Entry 6YNY (electron microscopy, 2.70 A resolution); this record covers chains A and I of the 81 polymer chains in the assembly.

== Chain A ==
Molecule: subunit a
From: Tetrahymena thermophila
Reference sequence: Q951C1 (Q951C1_TETTH); numbering as in UniProt (aligned over 1-446)
Amino-acid sequence (446 residues; row label = number of the first residue in the row):
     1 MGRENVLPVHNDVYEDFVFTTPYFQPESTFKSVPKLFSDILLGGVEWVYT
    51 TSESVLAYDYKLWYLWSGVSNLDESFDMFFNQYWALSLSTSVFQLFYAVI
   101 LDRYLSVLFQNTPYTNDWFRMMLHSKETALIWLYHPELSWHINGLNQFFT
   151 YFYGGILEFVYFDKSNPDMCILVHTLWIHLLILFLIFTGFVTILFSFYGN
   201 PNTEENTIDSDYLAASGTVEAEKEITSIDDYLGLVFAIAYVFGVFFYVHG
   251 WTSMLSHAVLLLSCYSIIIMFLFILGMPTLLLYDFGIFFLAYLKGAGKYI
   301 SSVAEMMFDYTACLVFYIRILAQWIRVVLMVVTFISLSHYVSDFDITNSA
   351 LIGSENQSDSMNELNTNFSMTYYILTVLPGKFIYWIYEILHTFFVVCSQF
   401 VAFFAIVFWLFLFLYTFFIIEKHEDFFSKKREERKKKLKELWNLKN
Not modelled in the structure: 1-13
Residues lining bound ligands:
  - 1,2-diacyl-sn-glycero-3-phosphocholine (PC1), molecule 1: L213, S216, G217, E220, K223, I225, Y231, L234, V235, I238, F404, A405, F408, W409
  - 1,2-diacyl-sn-glycero-3-phosphocholine (PC1), molecule 2: Y283, D284, G286
  - Ubiquinone-8 (UQ8): H174, W177, I178, L180, L181, F184

== Chain I ==
Molecule: subunit i/j
From: Tetrahymena thermophila
Reference sequence: I7LZW2 (I7LZW2_TETTS); residue numbers follow UniProt; this construct covers 1-209
Amino-acid sequence (209 residues; row label = number of the first residue in the row):
     1 MNPIQKAWLKILEPVSYVINEKMAKRTGIIGKLGRFFAIGPREYGVHPIN
    51 RMFIFMNRKYMAFQAVALHRYSFVKSLTHNGFHMLRVFRHFAFVLPATVL
   101 AGLGLFVYWGDDNKCYSPDRFPYLKKRAGDMALPLNSLNQRTSAHYIEIN
   151 AIYGAEMMKRYHKVWENIIEERSKATDQEKKTRYAHPSYQYSPLPVVSIP
   201 NVLNPLNLQ
Residues lining bound ligands:
  - 1,2-diacyl-sn-glycero-3-phosphocholine (PC1), molecule 1: L77, T78, H79
  - 1,2-diacyl-sn-glycero-3-phosphocholine (PC1), molecule 2: T78, N80, G81
  - Ubiquinone-8 (UQ8): I4, I49, F53, M56, N57, Y60, M61, Q64, G102, L103, F106

== Interface between chain A and chain I ==
Residue-residue contacts (82):
  W47(A) - P134(I)
  V48(A) - L133(I)
  V48(A) - P134(I)
  Y49(A) - L135(I)
  T51(A) - F121(I)
  T51(A) - K125(I)  hydrogen bond
  T51(A) - L135(I)
  E53(A) - D111(I)
  E53(A) - K125(I)  salt bridge
  S54(A) - G110(I)
  S54(A) - D111(I)  hydrogen bond
  K61(A) - G129(I)  hydrogen bond (side chain-backbone)
  Q82(A) - L206(I)
  Y83(A) - P205(I)
  L86(A) - P205(I)  hydrophobic
  F93(A) - I199(I)  hydrophobic
  F93(A) - P200(I)
  F93(A) - V202(I)  hydrophobic
  Y97(A) - P205(I)
  F119(A) - T142(I)
  F119(A) - I147(I)
  R120(A) - I147(I)
  R120(A) - E148(I)  salt bridge
  M121(A) - Y146(I)
  M121(A) - N150(I)
  M122(A) - G154(I)
  M122(A) - A155(I)
  L133(A) - N204(I)
  L133(A) - L206(I)  hydrophobic
  Y134(A) - N204(I)
  Y134(A) - L208(I)  hydrophobic
  H135(A) - M158(I)
  H135(A) - Y161(I)
  H135(A) - H162(I)  hydrogen bond
  H135(A) - W165(I)
  E137(A) - Y161(I)
  E137(A) - W165(I)  hydrogen bond
  L138(A) - M158(I)  hydrophobic
  P167(A) - R127(I)
  P167(A) - G129(I)
  D168(A) - K126(I)
  D168(A) - R127(I)  salt bridge
  M169(A) - K126(I)  hydrogen bond (backbone-backbone)
  M169(A) - D130(I)
  I171(A) - R127(I)
  L176(A) - N113(I)
  L180(A) - W109(I)  hydrophobic
  L181(A) - I49(I)  hydrophobic
  L183(A) - W109(I)  hydrophobic
  F184(A) - M52(I)  hydrophobic
  F184(A) - M56(I)  hydrophobic
  L185(A) - M52(I)  hydrophobic
  F187(A) - M56(I)  hydrophobic
  T188(A) - M52(I)  hydrogen bond
  T188(A) - M56(I)
  F195(A) - K59(I)
  Y198(A) - F55(I)  hydrophobic
  Y198(A) - K59(I)
  T226(A) - F88(I)
  D229(A) - R70(I)  salt bridge
  D230(A) - R86(I)  salt bridge
  D230(A) - F88(I)
  D230(A) - F91(I)
  Y231(A) - F88(I)  hydrophobic
  G233(A) - F91(I)
  L234(A) - F88(I)  hydrophobic
  L234(A) - F91(I)  hydrophobic
  F273(A) - F88(I)
  F273(A) - H90(I)  hydrogen bond (backbone-side chain)
  F273(A) - F91(I)  hydrophobic
  F273(A) - V94(I)  hydrophobic
  M277(A) - V87(I)  hydrophobic
  M277(A) - F88(I)  hydrophobic
  L280(A) - R89(I)
  Y283(A) - L77(I)  hydrogen bond (side chain-backbone)
  D284(A) - H79(I)  salt bridge
  D284(A) - M84(I)
  D284(A) - L85(I)
  D284(A) - R86(I)
  D284(A) - R89(I)  salt bridge
  F408(A) - F88(I)  hydrophobic
  T416(A) - L85(I)
Other interface residues (no listed pair), chain A (55 interface residues in all): V92, I131, H179, V191, S227, G276, L281
Other interface residues (no listed pair), chain I (55 interface residues in all): F53, H83, F106, P122, A128, A151, Q209

== Summary ==
The chain A/chain I interface involves 55 residues from each chain, with 9 hydrogen bonds and 7 salt bridges.
Among the polar pairs are E53(A)-K125(I), R120(A)-E148(I) and D168(A)-R127(I). One
1,2-diacyl-sn-glycero-3-phosphocholine molecule and one Ubiquinone-8 molecule are bound between chain A and
chain I.
Here chain A is subunit a and chain I is subunit i/j, both from Tetrahymena thermophila. Entry 6YNY (Cryo-EM
structure of Tetrahymena thermophila mitochondrial ATP synthase - F1Fo composite dimer model) was determined
by electron microscopy, deposited together with 6YNV, 6YNW, 6YNX, 6YNZ and 6YO0.
